PDB entry 5B0Z | X-ray diffraction, 1.99 A resolution | chains H and J of the 10 polymer chains in the assembly

Chain H:
Protein: Histone H2B type 1-J
Source organism: Homo sapiens
UniProt: P06899 (H2B1J_HUMAN); residues 0-125 here correspond to UniProt positions 1-126 (UniProt number = residue number + 1)
Sequence (129 residues; row label = number of the first residue in the row; numbers below 1 keep their minus sign (Gly-3 is residue -3)):
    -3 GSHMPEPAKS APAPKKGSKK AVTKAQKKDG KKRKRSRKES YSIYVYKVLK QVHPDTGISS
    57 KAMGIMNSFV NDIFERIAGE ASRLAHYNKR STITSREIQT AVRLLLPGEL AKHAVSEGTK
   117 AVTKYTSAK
Not modelled in the structure: -3 to 33, 125
Construct notes: expression tag (-3 to -1)
Curated features (UniProtKB/Swiss-Prot):
  - modified residue: Pro1 (N-acetylproline), Glu2 (ADP-ribosyl glutamic acid), Lys5 (N6-(2-hydroxyisobutyryl)lysine), Ser6 (ADP-ribosylserine), Lys11 (N6-(beta-hydroxybutyryl)lysine), Lys12 (N6-(2-hydroxyisobutyryl)lysine), Ser14 (Phosphoserine), Lys15 (N6-acetyllysine), Lys16 (N6-(beta-hydroxybutyryl)lysine), Lys20 (N6-(2-hydroxyisobutyryl)lysine), Lys23 (N6-(2-hydroxyisobutyryl)lysine), Lys24 (N6-(2-hydroxyisobutyryl)lysine), Lys34 (N6-(2-hydroxyisobutyryl)lysine), Glu35 (PolyADP-ribosyl glutamic acid), Ser36 (Phosphoserine), Lys43 (N6-(2-hydroxyisobutyryl)lysine), Lys46 (N6-(2-hydroxyisobutyryl)lysine), Lys57 (N6,N6-dimethyllysine), Arg79 (Dimethylated arginine), Lys85 (N6,N6,N6-trimethyllysine) and 6 more in UniProt
  - glycosylation: Ser112 (O-linked (GlcNAc) serine)
  - cross-link (Glycyl lysine isopeptide (Lys-Gly)): Lys5 (interchain with G-Cter in SUMO2), Lys20 (interchain with G-Cter in SUMO2), Lys34 (interchain with G-Cter in ubiquitin), Lys120 (interchain with G-Cter in ubiquitin)

Chain J:
Molecule: 146-nt DNA strand
Source organism: Homo sapiens
Sequence (146 nucleotides; numbered 147 to 292; the number before each row is that of its first residue):
   147 ATCAATATCC ACCTGCAGAT TCTACCAAAA GTGTATTTGG AAACTGCTCC ATCAAAAGGC
   207 ATGTTCAGCT GAATTCAGCT GAACATGCCT TTTGATGGAG CAGTTTCCAA ATACACTTTT
   267 GGTAGAATCT GCAGGTGGAT ATTGAT
Bound ions: Mn2+: DG185, DG186

Chain H / chain J interface:
Pairs across the interface (9):
  Tyr42(H) - DT167(J)  hydrogen bond to the phosphate
  Ile54(H) - DT166(J)  phosphate contact
  Ser55(H) - DT166(J)  phosphate contact
  Arg86(H) - DG186(J)  phosphate contact
  Arg86(H) - DA187(J)  salt bridge to the phosphate
  Ser87(H) - DG185(J)  hydrogen bond to the phosphate
  Ser87(H) - DG186(J)  hydrogen bond to the phosphate
  Thr88(H) - DG185(J)  hydrogen bond to the phosphate
  Thr88(H) - DG186(J)  hydrogen bond to the phosphate
Other interface residues (no listed pair), chain H (8 interface residues in all): Ser56, Lys85

In short:
Chain H and chain J form an interface of 8 and 5 residues respectively; the contacts include 5 hydrogen bonds
and 1 salt bridge. Polar pairs include Tyr42(H)-DT167(J), Ser87(H)-DG185(J) and Ser87(H)-DG186(J). DG185(J)
and DG186(J) form the Mn2+ site.
Chain H is Histone H2B type 1-J and chain J is a 146-nt DNA strand, both from Homo sapiens; the structure, The
crystal structure of the nucleosome containing H3.2, at 1.98 A resolution, was determined by X-ray diffraction
together with 5B0Y from the same study.
